Entry 6RZT (electron microscopy, 14.70 A resolution (very low resolution: no residue pairs are listed; an interface is given only as per-side residue counts)); this record covers chains D and I of the 12 polymer chains in the assembly.

Chain D (and I):
Name: Putative mitochondrial dynamin protein
Organism: Chaetomium thermophilum
Notes: chain I of this document is another copy of the same molecule, construct and numbering; everything in this record applies to it too
Reference sequence: G0SGC7 (G0SGC7_CHATD); residue numbers follow UniProt; this construct covers 219-913
Amino-acid sequence (695 residues; row label = number of the first residue in the row):
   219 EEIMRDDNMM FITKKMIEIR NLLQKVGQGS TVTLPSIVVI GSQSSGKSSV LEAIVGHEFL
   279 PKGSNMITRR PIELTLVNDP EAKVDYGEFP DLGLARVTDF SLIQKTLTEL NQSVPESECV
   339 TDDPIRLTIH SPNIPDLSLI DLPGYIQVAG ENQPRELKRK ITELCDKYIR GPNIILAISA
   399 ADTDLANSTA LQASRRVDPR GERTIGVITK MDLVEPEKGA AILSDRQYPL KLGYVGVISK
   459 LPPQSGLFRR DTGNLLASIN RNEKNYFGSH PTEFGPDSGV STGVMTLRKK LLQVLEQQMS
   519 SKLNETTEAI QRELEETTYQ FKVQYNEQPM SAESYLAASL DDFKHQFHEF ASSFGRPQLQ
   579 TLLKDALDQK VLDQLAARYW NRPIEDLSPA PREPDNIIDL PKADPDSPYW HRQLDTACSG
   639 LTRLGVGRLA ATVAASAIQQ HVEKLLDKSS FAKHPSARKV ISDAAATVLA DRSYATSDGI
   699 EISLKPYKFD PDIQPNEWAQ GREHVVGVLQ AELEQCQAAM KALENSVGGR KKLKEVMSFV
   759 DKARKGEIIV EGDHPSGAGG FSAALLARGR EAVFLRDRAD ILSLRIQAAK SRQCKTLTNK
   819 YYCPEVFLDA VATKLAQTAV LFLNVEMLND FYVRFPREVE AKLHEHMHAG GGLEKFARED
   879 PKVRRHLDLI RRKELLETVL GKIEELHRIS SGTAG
Disordered / not traced: 219-223, 333-338, 365-374, 459-470, 911-913
Disulfides: Cys812-Cys821
Curated features (UniProtKB/Swiss-Prot):
  - region: Gly259 to Ser266 (G1 motif), Ile285 to Arg287 (G2 motif), Asp359 to Gly362 (G3 motif), Thr427 to Asp430 (G4 motif), Ile456 to Leu459 (G5 motif)
  - binding site (GTP): Ser262, Gly264, Lys265, Ser266, Ser267, Gly281, Lys428, Asp430, Ser457
  - binding site (Mg(2+)): Ser266, Thr286, Asp359
  - mutagenesis: Asp559 (D559A: Impaired mitochondrial morphology), Lys562 (K562A: Impaired mitochondrial morphology), Phe840 (F840D: Abolished GTPase activity)
What the authors report for this chain:
  - mutagenesis - Y537A, D559A, K562A, R646A: unchanged binding to liposome
  - mutagenesis - Y537A, D559A, K562A, R646A: unchanged catalytic activity on liposome

How chain D and chain I interact:
At this resolution (15 A) residue pairs are not listed: 17 residues of chain D and 16 of chain I lie at the interface.

In short:
The interface between chain D and chain I involves 17 residues on one side and 16 on the other. From the
paper: Y537A, D559A and K562A of chain D, among others, leave binding to liposome unchanged; Y537A, D559A and
K562A of chain D, among others, leave catalytic activity on liposome unchanged.
Both chains are Putative mitochondrial dynamin protein (Chaetomium thermophilum). Entry 6RZT (Structure of
s-Mgm1 decorating the outer surface of tubulated lipid membranes) was determined by electron microscopy
together with 6RZU, 6RZV, 6RZW and 6QL4 from the same study.
